8U38 - chains A and C of the 4 polymer chains in the assembly; structure by X-ray diffraction, 3.04 A resolution.

# Chain A (and C)
Name: Methylobacterium brachiatum Ubl-BilA
From: Methylobacterium brachiatum
Notes: chain C of this document is another copy of the same molecule, construct and numbering; everything in this record applies to it too
Amino-acid sequence (243 residues; numbered 1 to 243; the number before each row is that of its first residue):
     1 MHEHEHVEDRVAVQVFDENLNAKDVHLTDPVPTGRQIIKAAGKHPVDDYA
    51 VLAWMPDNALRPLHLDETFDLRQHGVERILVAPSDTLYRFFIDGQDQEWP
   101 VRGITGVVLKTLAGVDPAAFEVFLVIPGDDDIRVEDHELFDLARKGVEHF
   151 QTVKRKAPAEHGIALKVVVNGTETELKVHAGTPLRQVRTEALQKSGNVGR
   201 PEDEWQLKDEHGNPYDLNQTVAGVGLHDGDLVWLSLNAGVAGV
Not modelled in the structure: 1-8, 158-243 (chain C: 1-8, 160-243)
Bound ions: Ca2+ site 1: Asp129, Asp131 (shared with 2 residues of chain B); Ca2+ site 2: Leu142, Arg144, Gly146, Glu148
What the authors report for this chain:
  - Ca2+ coordination: Asp131, Glu148

# Interface between chain A and chain C
Contacting residue pairs (10; chain A residue first):
  Asp57(A) with Gln36(C)
  Asn58(A) with Lys39(C)
  Gln73(A) with Thr28(C)
  Asp93(A) with Arg35(C)
  Gly94(A) with Arg35(C), hydrogen bond (backbone-side chain)
  Gln95(A) with Arg35(C)
  Ala113(A) with Lys39(C), hydrogen bond (backbone-side chain)
  Gly114(A) with His44(C)
  Val115(A) with His44(C)
  Phe120(A) with His44(C)
Also at the interface, not in a pair above, chain A (13 interface residues in all): His74, Gly75, Lys154
Also at the interface, not in a pair above, chain C (8 interface residues in all): Arg10, Pro45, Asp47

# Summary
13 residues of chain A and 8 residues of chain C are in contact; the contacts include 2 hydrogen bonds. Polar
contacts include Gly94(A)-Arg35(C) and Ala113(A)-Lys39(C). Asp129(A) and Asp131(A) form the Ca2+ site 1. The
Ca2+ site 2 is built by Leu142(A), Arg144(A), Gly146(A) and Glu148(A). The paper reports Ca2+ coordination by
Asp131(A) and Glu148(A).
Both chains are Methylobacterium brachiatum Ubl-BilA (Methylobacterium brachiatum). Entry 8U38 (Structure of a
bacterial multi-ubiquitin domain protein) was determined by X-ray diffraction (same publication as 9CD2, 9D59,
9D5A and 9D5B).
